PDB entry 3CTF | X-ray diffraction, 2.10 A resolution | chain A

[Chain A]
Protein: Glutaredoxin-2
Organism: Saccharomyces cerevisiae
Notes: EC 1.20.4.1
UniProt: P17695 (GLRX2_YEAST); numbering as in UniProt (aligned over 35-143)
Amino-acid sequence (129 residues; numbered 15 to 143; the number before each row is that of its first residue):
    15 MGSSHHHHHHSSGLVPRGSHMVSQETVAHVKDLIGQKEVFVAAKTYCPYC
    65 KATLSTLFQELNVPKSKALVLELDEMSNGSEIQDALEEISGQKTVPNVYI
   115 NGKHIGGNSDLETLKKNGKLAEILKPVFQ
Not modelled in the structure: 15-35
Construct notes: expression tag (15-34)
Disulfide bonds: Cys61-Cys64
Curated features (UniProtKB/Swiss-Prot):
  - binding site (glutathione): Lys58 to Tyr63, Val109, Asn122, Ser123
  - modified residue: Ser37 (Phosphoserine), Cys61 (S-glutathionyl cysteine), Ser91 (Phosphoserine)

[Overview]
From UniProt: 9 glutathione-binding residues.
Chain A is Glutaredoxin-2 (Saccharomyces cerevisiae); the structure, Crystal structure of oxidized GRX2, was
determined by X-ray diffraction (same publication as 3CTG).
